7FOV - chains A and B; structure by X-ray diffraction, 1.48 A resolution.

== Chain A ==
Molecule: Pre-mRNA-splicing factor 8
From: Saccharomyces cerevisiae S288C
UniProtKB: P33334 (PRP8_YEAST); residues 1836-2090 here = UniProt positions 1836-2090
Amino-acid sequence (258 residues; each row starts with the number of its first residue):
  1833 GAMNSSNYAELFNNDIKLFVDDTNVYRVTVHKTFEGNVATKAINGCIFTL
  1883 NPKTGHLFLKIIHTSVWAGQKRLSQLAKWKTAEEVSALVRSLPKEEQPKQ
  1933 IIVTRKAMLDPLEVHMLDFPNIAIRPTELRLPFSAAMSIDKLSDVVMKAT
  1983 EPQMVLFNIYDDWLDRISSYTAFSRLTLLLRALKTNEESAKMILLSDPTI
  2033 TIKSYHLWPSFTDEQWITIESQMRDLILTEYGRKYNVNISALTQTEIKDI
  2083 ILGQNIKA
Unresolved in the structure: 2070-2090
Differences from the reference sequence: expression tag (1833-1835)
Curated features (UniProtKB/Swiss-Prot):
  - mutagenesis: Asp1853 (D1853A: Alters protein folding. Severely impaired growth. Strongly reduced growth at 35 degrees Celsius; when associated with A-1854; D1853N: Reduced growth at 30 degrees Celsius ...), Asp1854 (D1854A: Reduced growth at 30 degrees Celsius. Strongly reduced growth at 16 degrees Celsius. Strongly reduced growth at 35 degrees Celsius; when associated with A-1853 ...), Thr1855 (T1855A: Reduced growth at 30 degrees Celsius. Strongly reduced growth at 16 degrees Celsius), Thr1936 (T1936A: Reduced growth at 30 degrees Celsius. Strongly reduced growth at 16 degrees Celsius), Arg1937 (R1937K: Severely impaired growth. Reduced growth at 30 degrees Celsius. Strongly reduced growth at 16 degrees Celsius)

== Chain B ==
Molecule: A1 cistron-splicing factor AAR2
From: Saccharomyces cerevisiae S288C
UniProtKB: P32357 (AAR2_YEAST); aligned to UniProt positions 1-317 over residues 1-317
Amino-acid sequence (308 residues; each row starts with the number of its first residue; note: 13 numbers in that range are skipped by the numbering (no residue carries them; nothing is unmodelled there); numbers below 1 keep their minus sign (Gly-3 is residue -3)):
    -3 GAMAMNTVPFTSAPIEVTIGIDQYSFNVKENQPFHGIKDIPIGHVHVIHF
    47 QHADNSSMRYGYWFDCRMGNFYIQYDPKDGLYKMMEERDGAKFENIVHNF
    97 KERQMMVSYPKIDEDDTWYNLTEFVQMDKIRKIVRKDENQFSYVDSSMTT
   147 VQENEL
   166 SSSSSDPAHSLNYTVINFKSREAIRPGHEMEDFLDKSYYLNTVMLQGIFK
   216 NSSNYFGELQFAFLNAMFFGNYGSSLQWHAMIELICSSATVPKHMLDKLD
   266 EILYYQIKTLPEQYSDILLNERVWNICLYSSFQKNSLHNTEKIMENKYPE
   316 LL
Unresolved in the structure: -3 to 0, 166-169
Differences from the reference sequence: expression tag (-3 to 0); conflict Ser166 (Leu153 in P32357), Ser167 (Lys154 in P32357), Ser170 (Asp in P32357)
Curated features (UniProtKB/Swiss-Prot):
  - region: Leu261 to Ile282 (Leucine-zipper)
  - modified residue: Ser253 (Phosphoserine), Thr274 (Phosphothreonine)
Ligand contacts: WCT (3-methyl-N-[(3S)-4,4,4-trifluoro-3-hydroxybutyl]-1,2-oxazole-5-carboxamide): Phe22, Asn23, Val24, Gln28, Phe30, Gln100, Met101, Met102, Val103

== Chain A / chain B interface ==
Residue-residue contacts (17):
  Gln1907(A) - Met195(B)
  Gln1907(A) - Leu199(B)
  Leu1908(A) - Met195(B)  hydrophobic
  Trp1911(A) - Glu194(B)
  Trp1911(A) - Met195(B)  hydrophobic
  Trp1911(A) - Phe198(B)  hydrophobic
  Asp1942(A) - Lys184(B)  salt bridge
  Asp1942(A) - Phe198(B)
  Glu1945(A) - Lys184(B)  salt bridge
  Val1946(A) - Ile189(B)  hydrophobic
  Val1946(A) - Glu194(B)
  Val1946(A) - Phe198(B)  hydrophobic
  His1947(A) - Glu194(B)  salt bridge
  Leu1949(A) - Lys184(B)
  Leu1949(A) - Ser185(B)
  Leu1949(A) - Arg186(B)
  Asp1950(A) - Arg186(B)  salt bridge

== Overview ==
Chain A and chain B form an interface of 9 and 8 residues respectively; the contacts include 4 salt bridges.
Polar contacts include Asp1942(A)-Lys184(B), Glu1945(A)-Lys184(B) and His1947(A)-Glu194(B). Ligands of chain
B: compound WCT. From UniProt: 5 mutagenesis sites on chain A.
Chain A is Pre-mRNA-splicing factor 8 and chain B is A1 cistron-splicing factor AAR2, both from Saccharomyces
cerevisiae S288C; the structure, PanDDA analysis group deposition -- Aar2/RNaseH in complex with fragment
P08E03 from the F2X-Universal Library, was determined by X-ray diffraction together with 5ST0, 5ST1, 5ST2,
5ST3, 5ST4, 5ST5 and 248 further entries from the same study.
